PDB entry 3VXM | X-ray diffraction, 2.50 A resolution | chains D and E of the 5 polymer chains in the assembly

[Chain D]
Name: C1-28 TCR alpha chain
From: Homo sapiens
Sequence (211 residues; each row starts with the number of its first residue; numbering starts at 0):
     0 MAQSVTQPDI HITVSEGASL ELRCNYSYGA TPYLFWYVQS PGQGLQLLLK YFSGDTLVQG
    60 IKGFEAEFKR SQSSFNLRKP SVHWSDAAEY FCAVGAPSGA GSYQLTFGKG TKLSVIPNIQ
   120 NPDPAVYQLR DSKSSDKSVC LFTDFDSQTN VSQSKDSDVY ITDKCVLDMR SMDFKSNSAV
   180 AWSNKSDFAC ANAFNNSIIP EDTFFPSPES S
Unresolved in the structure: 0, 199-210
Cystine bridges: C23-C91, C139-C189

[Chain E]
Name: C1-28 TCR beta chain
From: Homo sapiens
Sequence (244 residues; row label = number of the first residue in the row; numbering starts at 0):
     0 MDTEVTQTPK HLVMGMTNKK SLKCEQHMGH RAMYWYKQKA KKPPELMFVY SYEKLSINES
    60 VPSRFSPECP NSSLLNLHLH ALQPEDSALY LCASSPTSGI YEQYFGPGTR LTVTEDLKNV
   120 FPPEVAVFEP SEAEISHTQK ATLVCLATGF YPDHVELSWW VNGKEVHSGV CTDPQPLKEQ
   180 PALNDSRYAL SSRLRVSATF WQNPRNHFRC QVQFYGLSEN DEWTQDRAKP VTQIVSAEAW
   240 GRAD
Unresolved in the structure: 0
Cystine bridges: C23-C91, C144-C209

[Chain D / chain E interface]
Inter-chain disulfides: C164(D)-C170(E)
Residue-residue contacts (88; chain D residue first):
  Y32(D) - Y100(E)
  F34(D) - Y100(E)
  F34(D) - E101(E)
  Y36(D) - Q102(E)  hydrogen bond (side chain-backbone)
  Q38(D) - Q37(E)  hydrogen bond
  Q38(D) - L88(E)
  P40(D) - Q174(E)
  Q42(D) - L88(E)
  G43(D) - P106(E)  hydrogen bond (backbone-backbone)
  L44(D) - P43(E)  hydrophobic
  L44(D) - L90(E)  hydrophobic
  L44(D) - F104(E)
  L46(D) - E101(E)
  K49(D) - E101(E)
  F90(D) - Q37(E)
  F90(D) - K41(E)
  F90(D) - P42(E)  hydrophobic
  G94(D) - Y100(E)
  S97(D) - I56(E)
  A99(D) - S55(E)
  A99(D) - I56(E)  hydrophobic
  S101(D) - S50(E)
  S101(D) - S55(E)  hydrogen bond
  Y102(D) - Y33(E)  hydrogen bond (backbone-side chain)
  Y102(D) - Y100(E)  hydrophobic
  Q103(D) - L45(E)
  Q103(D) - Y100(E)
  L104(D) - Y35(E)
  L104(D) - Y100(E)  hydrophobic
  L104(D) - Q102(E)
  L104(D) - F104(E)  hydrophobic
  F106(D) - Y35(E)  hydrophobic
  F106(D) - P42(E)  hydrophobic
  F106(D) - P43(E)  hydrophobic
  F106(D) - F104(E)  hydrophobic
  G107(D) - P42(E)
  K108(D) - P42(E)
  D122(D) - H136(E)  salt bridge
  Y126(D) - S130(E)
  Y126(D) - A132(E)
  Y126(D) - E133(E)
  Y126(D) - H136(E)  hydrogen bond
  Q127(D) - S130(E)
  L128(D) - F127(E)
  L128(D) - E128(E)
  L128(D) - T141(E)
  L128(D) - V143(E)  hydrophobic
  R129(D) - F127(E)
  R129(D) - E128(E)  hydrogen bond (backbone-backbone)
  D130(D) - V126(E)
  D130(D) - F127(E)
  S131(D) - V126(E)  hydrogen bond (backbone-backbone)
  S131(D) - E128(E)
  S131(D) - E237(E)  hydrogen bond (side chain-backbone)
  S131(D) - A238(E)
  K132(D) - E237(E)
  K136(D) - F127(E)
  S137(D) - F127(E)
  V138(D) - F127(E)  hydrophobic
  V138(D) - L145(E)  hydrophobic
  L140(D) - T141(E)
  T142(D) - R194(E)
  D143(D) - R194(E)  salt bridge
  Y159(D) - L176(E)  hydrophobic
  Y159(D) - E178(E)
  T161(D) - D172(E)
  T161(D) - S190(E)
  D162(D) - R192(E)
  C164(D) - C170(E)  disulfide
  C164(D) - T171(E)  hydrogen bond (side chain-backbone)
  C164(D) - R192(E)
  V165(D) - C170(E)
  L166(D) - C170(E)  hydrophobic
  M168(D) - G168(E)
  M168(D) - R194(E)
  R169(D) - H166(E)
  R169(D) - S167(E)  hydrogen bond
  M171(D) - K139(E)
  F173(D) - K139(E)
  F173(D) - R194(E)
  S175(D) - R194(E)  hydrogen bond
  S177(D) - R192(E)  hydrogen bond
  A178(D) - R192(E)
  V179(D) - S190(E)
  V179(D) - R192(E)
  W181(D) - L145(E)  hydrophobic
  W181(D) - L176(E)  hydrophobic
  W181(D) - A188(E)  hydrophobic
Interface residues without a listed pair, chain D (55 interface residues in all): G41, F51, A124, I160, K163
Interface residues without a listed pair, chain E (55 interface residues in all): K40, V48, G98, I99, G105, R109, A125, P129, T137, T147, V169, P173
From the paper, about this interface:
  - pairs named by the authors: P96(D)-S55(E), P96(D)-I56(E), S101(D)-S55(E) (hydrogen bond)
  - interface residues, chain D: P96(D)
  - interface residues, chain E: I56(E)

[Overview]
The chain D/chain E interface involves 55 residues from each chain, with 1 disulfide bond, 13 hydrogen bonds
and 2 salt bridges. Polar pairs include D122(D)-H136(E), D143(D)-R194(E) and Y36(D)-Q102(E). The paper
describes contacts between P96(D) and S55(E) and P96(D) and I56(E); a hydrogen bond between S101(D) and
S55(E). The paper reports interface residues P96(D) and I56(E).
Chain D is C1-28 TCR alpha chain and chain E is C1-28 TCR beta chain, both from Homo sapiens; the structure,
The complex between C1-28 TCR and HLA-A24 bound to HIV-1 Nef134-10(2F) peptide, was determined by X-ray
diffraction, deposited together with 3VXN, 3VXO, 3VXP, 3VXQ, 3VXR, 3VXS and 3 further entries.
